Entry 8Q44 (X-ray diffraction, 2.30 A resolution); this record covers chains B and X of the 4 polymer chains in the assembly.

== Chain B ==
Molecule: DUF1887 family protein
From: Thermoanaerobacter brockii subsp. finnii Ako-1
UniProtKB: E8URK0 (E8URK0_THEBF); residues 1-437 here = UniProt positions 1-437
Sequence (437 residues; each row starts with the number of its first residue):
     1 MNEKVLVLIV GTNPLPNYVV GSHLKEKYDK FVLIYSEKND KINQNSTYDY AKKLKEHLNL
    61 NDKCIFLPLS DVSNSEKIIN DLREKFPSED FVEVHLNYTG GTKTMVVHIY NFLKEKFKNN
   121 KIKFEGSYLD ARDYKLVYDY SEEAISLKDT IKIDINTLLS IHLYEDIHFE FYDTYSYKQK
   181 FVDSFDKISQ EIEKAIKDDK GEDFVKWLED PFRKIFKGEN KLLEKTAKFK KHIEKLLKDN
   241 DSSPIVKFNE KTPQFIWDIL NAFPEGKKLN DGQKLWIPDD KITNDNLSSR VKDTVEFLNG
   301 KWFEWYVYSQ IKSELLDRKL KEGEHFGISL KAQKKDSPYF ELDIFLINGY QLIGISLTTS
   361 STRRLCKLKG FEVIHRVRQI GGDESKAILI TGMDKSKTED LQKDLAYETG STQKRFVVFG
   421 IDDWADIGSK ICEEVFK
Sequence notes: engineered mutation Arg364 (Glu in E8URK0)
Metal / ion sites: Mn2+ site 1 near Glu76 (its only coordinating residue here); Mn2+ site 2: Asp166, His168; Mn2+ site 3: Asp343, Leu357
Reported in the primary citation:
  - binding site for the 3-nt DNA strand: Arg364
  - catalytic residues: Glu372 (by similarity / conservation)
  - mutagenesis - T12A/N13A, Y128A: unchanged catalytic activity with Cyclic tetraadenosine monophosphate (cA4) (chain X)
  - mutagenesis - R213A, E304A, E341A, D343A, T358A, T359A: abolished catalytic activity
  - mutagenesis - K369A: abolished catalytic activity (DNase activity)
  - mutagenesis - S356A, S360A: decreased catalytic activity
  - mutagenesis - K217A, E296A, N299A: decreased catalytic activity on rC 15

== Chain X ==
Molecule: Cyclic tetraadenosine monophosphate (cA4)
Sequence (4 nucleotides; numbered 1 to 4; the number before each row is that of its first residue):
     1 AAAA

== Interface between chain B and chain X ==
Contacting residue pairs (30):
  Val10(B) with A2(X), base contact
  Gly11(B) with A2(X), base contact; A3(X), phosphate contact
  Thr12(B) with A2(X), hydrogen bond to the sugar; A3(X), phosphate contact
  Asn13(B) with A3(X), hydrogen bond to the phosphate
  Leu15(B) with A3(X), base contact
  Pro16(B) with A3(X), sugar contact
  Ser36(B) with A2(X), hydrogen bond to the base
  Gln44(B) with A2(X), base contact
  Asn45(B) with A2(X), hydrogen bond to the base
  Thr47(B) with A2(X), base contact
  Val72(B) with A2(X), base contact
  Thr99(B) with A3(X), sugar contact
  Gly100(B) with A3(X), phosphate contact
  Gly101(B) with A2(X), phosphate contact; A3(X), hydrogen bond to the phosphate
  Thr102(B) with A2(X), sugar contact
  Lys103(B) with A1(X), hydrogen bond to the phosphate; A2(X), salt bridge to the phosphate; A4(X), phosphate contact
  Tyr128(B) with A3(X), phosphate contact; A4(X), hydrogen bond to the phosphate
  Leu129(B) with A3(X), base contact
  Ala131(B) with A3(X), base contact
  Arg132(B) with A4(X), hydrogen bond to the base
  Tyr350(B) with A3(X), base contact
  Glu384(B) with A3(X), base contact
  Thr409(B) with A4(X), base contact
  Gly410(B) with A4(X), hydrogen bond to the base
Interface residues without a listed pair, chain B (26 interface residues in all): Met105, Asp383

== Overview ==
The interface between chain B and chain X involves 26 residues on one side and 4 on the other, with 9 hydrogen
bonds and 1 salt bridge. Polar contacts include Ser36(B)-A2(X), Asn45(B)-A2(X) and Arg132(B)-A4(X). From the
paper: the catalytic residue Glu372(B); R213A, E304A and E341A of chain B, among others, abolish catalytic
activity; 14 substitutions were tested in all.
Here chain B is DUF1887 family protein (Thermoanaerobacter brockii subsp. finnii Ako-1) and chain X is Cyclic
tetraadenosine monophosphate (cA4). Entry 8Q44 (Crystal structure of cA4-bound Can2 (E364R) in complex with
oligo-T DNA) was determined by X-ray diffraction (same publication as 8Q3Z, 8Q40, 8Q42 and 8Q43).
